PDB entry 3PQR | X-ray diffraction, 2.85 A resolution | chains A and B

Chain A:
Name: Rhodopsin
Source organism: Bos taurus
Reference sequence: P02699 (OPSD_BOVIN); residues 1-348 here = UniProt positions 1-348
Chain sequence (348 residues; each row starts with the number of its first residue):
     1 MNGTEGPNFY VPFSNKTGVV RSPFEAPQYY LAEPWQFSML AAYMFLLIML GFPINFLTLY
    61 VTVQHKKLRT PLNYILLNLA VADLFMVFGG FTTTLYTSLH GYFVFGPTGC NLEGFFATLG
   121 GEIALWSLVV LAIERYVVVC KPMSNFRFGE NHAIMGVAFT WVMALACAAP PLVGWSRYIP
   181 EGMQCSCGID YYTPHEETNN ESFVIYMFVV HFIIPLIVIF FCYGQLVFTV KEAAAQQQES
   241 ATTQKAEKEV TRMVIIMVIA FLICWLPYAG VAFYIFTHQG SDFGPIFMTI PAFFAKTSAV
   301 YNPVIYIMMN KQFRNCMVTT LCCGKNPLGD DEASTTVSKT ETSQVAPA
Disordered / not traced: 327-348
Disulfides: Cys110-Cys187
Glycans and other covalent adducts: N-acetylglucosamine (NAG) linked to Asn2, Asn15; retinal (RET) linked to Lys296; palmitic acid (PLM) linked to Cys323
Residues lining bound ligands: retinal (RET): Met86, Ala117, Thr118, Gly121, Glu122, Ile189, Tyr191, Met207, Phe208, His211, Phe212, Trp265, Tyr268, Ala269, Ala272
Curated features (UniProtKB/Swiss-Prot):
  - region: Asp330 to Ala348 (Interaction with SAG)
  - motif: Glu134 to Tyr136 ('Ionic lock' involved in activated form stabilization)
  - binding site (Zn(2+)): Glu201, Gln279
  - site: Glu113 (Plays an important role in the conformation switch to the active conformation)
  - modified residue: Met1 (N-acetylmethionine), Lys296 (N6-(retinylidene)lysine), Ser334 (Phosphoserine), Thr335 (Phosphothreonine), Thr336 (Phosphothreonine), Ser338 (Phosphoserine), Thr340 (Phosphothreonine), Thr342 (Phosphothreonine), Ser343 (Phosphoserine)
  - lipidation (S-palmitoyl cysteine): Cys322, Cys323
  - glycosylation (N-linked (GlcNAc...) asparagine): Asn2, Asn15
  - mutagenesis: Asn2 (N2C: Stabilized by a disulfide bond and normal light absorption; when associated with C-282 and D-15), Asn15 (N15D: Normal light absorption; when associated with C-2 and C-282), Gly90 (G90D: Increased thermal stability and decreased retinal uptake. Decreases stability of the inactive conformation), Thr94 (T94I: Stabilizes the activated conformation and hinders hydrolysis of the covalent bond that retains all-trans-retinol), Glu113 (E113Q: Causes shift to the activated conformation), Met257 (M257Y: Causes shift to the activated conformation), Asp282 (D282C: Stabilized by a disulfide bond and normal light absorption; when associated with C-2 and D-15)

Chain B:
Name: Guanine nucleotide-binding protein G(t) subunit alpha-1
Notes: fragment: C-terminal peptide
Reference sequence: P04695 (GNAT1_BOVIN); residue numbers follow UniProt; this construct covers 340-350
Chain sequence (11 residues; each row starts with the number of its first residue):
   340 ILENLKDVGL F
Sequence notes: engineered mutation Leu341 (Lys in P04695), Val347 (Cys in P04695)
Curated features (UniProtKB/Swiss-Prot):
  - region: Ile340, Glu342 to Asp346, Gly348 to Phe350 (Interaction with RHO)

Interface between chain A and chain B:
Pairs across the interface - 19 pairs, chain A then chain B:
  Leu72(A) - Asp346(B)
  Arg135(A) - Val347(B)  hydrogen bond (side chain-backbone)
  Arg135(A) - Leu349(B)
  Val138(A) - Asn343(B)  hydrogen bond (backbone-side chain)
  Val139(A) - Asn343(B)
  Val139(A) - Leu344(B)  hydrophobic
  Lys141(A) - Asn343(B)
  Ala233(A) - Ile340(B)  hydrophobic
  Thr242(A) - Leu341(B)
  Thr242(A) - Phe350(B)
  Thr243(A) - Ile340(B)
  Ala246(A) - Leu341(B)  hydrophobic
  Ala246(A) - Leu344(B)  hydrophobic
  Ala246(A) - Phe350(B)  hydrophobic
  Glu249(A) - Leu349(B)
  Val250(A) - Leu344(B)  hydrophobic
  Met253(A) - Leu349(B)  hydrophobic
  Met257(A) - Leu349(B)  hydrophobic
  Asn310(A) - Gly348(B)
Other interface residues (no listed pair), chain A (19 interface residues in all): Leu226, Thr229, Val230, Lys245, Lys311

Overview:
Chain A and chain B form an interface of 19 and 9 residues respectively, with 2 hydrogen bonds. Polar contacts
include Arg135(A)-Val347(B) and Val138(A)-Asn343(B). Covalently linked retinal: at Lys296(A). Covalently
linked N-acetylglucosamine: at Asn2(A) and Asn15(A). Palmitic acid is covalently linked to Cys323(A).
Here chain A is Rhodopsin (Bos taurus) and chain B is Guanine nucleotide-binding protein G(t) subunit alpha-1.
Entry 3PQR (Crystal structure of Metarhodopsin II in complex with a C-terminal peptide derived from the Galpha
subunit ...) was determined by X-ray diffraction (same publication as 3PXO).
